Entry 7UIO (electron microscopy, 3.30 A resolution); this record covers chains AA and AB of the 80 polymer chains in the assembly.

[Chain AA]
Name: DNA-directed RNA polymerase II subunit RPB1
Source organism: Saccharomyces cerevisiae S288C
Notes: EC 2.7.7.6
UniProtKB: P04050 (RPB1_YEAST); numbering as in UniProt (aligned over 1-1453)
Chain sequence (1453 residues; numbered 1 to 1453; the number before each row is that of its first residue):
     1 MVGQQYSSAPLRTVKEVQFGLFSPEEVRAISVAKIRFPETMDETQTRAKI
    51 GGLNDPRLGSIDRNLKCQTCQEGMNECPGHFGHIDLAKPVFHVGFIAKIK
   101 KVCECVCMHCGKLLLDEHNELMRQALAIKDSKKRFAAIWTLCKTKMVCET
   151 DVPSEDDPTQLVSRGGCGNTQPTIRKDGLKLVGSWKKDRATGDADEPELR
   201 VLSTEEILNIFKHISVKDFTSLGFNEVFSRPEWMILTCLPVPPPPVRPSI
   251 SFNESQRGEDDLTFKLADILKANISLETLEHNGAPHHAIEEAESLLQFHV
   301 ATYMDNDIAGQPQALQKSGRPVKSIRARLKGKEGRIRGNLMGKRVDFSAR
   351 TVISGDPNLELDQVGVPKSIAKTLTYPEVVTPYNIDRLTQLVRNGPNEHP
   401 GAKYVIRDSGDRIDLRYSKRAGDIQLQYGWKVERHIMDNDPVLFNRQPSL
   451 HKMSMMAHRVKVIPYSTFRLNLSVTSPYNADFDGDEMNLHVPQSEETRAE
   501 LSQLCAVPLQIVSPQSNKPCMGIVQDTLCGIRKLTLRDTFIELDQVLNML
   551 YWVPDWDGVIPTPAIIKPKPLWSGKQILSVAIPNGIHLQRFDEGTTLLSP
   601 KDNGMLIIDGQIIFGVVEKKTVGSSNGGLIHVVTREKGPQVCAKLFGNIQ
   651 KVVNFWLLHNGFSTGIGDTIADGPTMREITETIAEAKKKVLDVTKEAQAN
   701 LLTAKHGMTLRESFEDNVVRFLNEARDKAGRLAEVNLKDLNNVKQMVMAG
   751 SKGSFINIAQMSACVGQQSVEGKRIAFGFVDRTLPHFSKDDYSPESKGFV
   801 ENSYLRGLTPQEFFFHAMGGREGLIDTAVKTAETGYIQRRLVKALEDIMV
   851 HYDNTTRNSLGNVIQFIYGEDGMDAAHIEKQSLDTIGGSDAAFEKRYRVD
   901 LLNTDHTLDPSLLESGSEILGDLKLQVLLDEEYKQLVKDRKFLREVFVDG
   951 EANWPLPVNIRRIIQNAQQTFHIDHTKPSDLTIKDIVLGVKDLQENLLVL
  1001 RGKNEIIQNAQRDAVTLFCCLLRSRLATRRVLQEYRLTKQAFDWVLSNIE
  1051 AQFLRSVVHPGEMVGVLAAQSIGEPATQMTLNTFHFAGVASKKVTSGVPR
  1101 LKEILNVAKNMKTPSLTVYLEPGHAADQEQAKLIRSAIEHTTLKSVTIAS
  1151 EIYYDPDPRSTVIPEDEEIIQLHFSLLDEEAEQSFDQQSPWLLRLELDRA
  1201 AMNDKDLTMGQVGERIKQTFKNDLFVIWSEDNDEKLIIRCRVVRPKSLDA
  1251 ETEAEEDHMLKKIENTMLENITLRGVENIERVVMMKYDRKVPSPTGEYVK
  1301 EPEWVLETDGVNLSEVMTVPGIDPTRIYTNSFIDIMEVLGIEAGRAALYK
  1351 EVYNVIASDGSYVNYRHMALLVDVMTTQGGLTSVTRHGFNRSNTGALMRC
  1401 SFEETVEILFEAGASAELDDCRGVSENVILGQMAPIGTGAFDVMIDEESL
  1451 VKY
Curated features (UniProtKB/Swiss-Prot):
  - region: P248 to D260 (Lid loop), N306 to K323 (Rudder loop), P810 to E822 (Bridging helix)
  - binding site (Zn(2+)): C67, C70, C77, H80, C107, C110, C148, C167
  - binding site (Mg(2+)): D481, D483, D485
  - cross-link (Glycyl lysine isopeptide (Lys-Gly)): K695 (interchain with G-Cter in ubiquitin), K1246 (interchain with G-Cter in ubiquitin), K1350 (interchain with G-Cter in ubiquitin)
  - mutagenesis: K1246 (K1246R: Impairs ubiquitination during transcription stress)

[Chain AB]
Name: DNA-directed RNA polymerase II subunit RPB2
Source organism: Saccharomyces cerevisiae S288C
Notes: EC 2.7.7.6
UniProtKB: P08518 (RPB2_YEAST); numbering as in UniProt (aligned over 1-1224)
Chain sequence (1224 residues; each row starts with the number of its first residue):
     1 MSDLANSEKYYDEDPYGFEDESAPITAEDSWAVISAFFREKGLVSQQLDS
    51 FNQFVDYTLQDIICEDSTLILEQLAQHTTESDNISRKYEISFGKIYVTKP
   101 MVNESDGVTHALYPQEARLRNLTYSSGLFVDVKKRTYEAIDVPGRELKYE
   151 LIAEESEDDSESGKVFIGRLPIMLRSKNCYLSEATESDLYKLKECPFDMG
   201 GYFIINGSEKVLIAQERSAGNIVQVFKKAAPSPISHVAEIRSALEKGSRF
   251 ISTLQVKLYGREGSSARTIKATLPYIKQDIPIVIIFRALGIIPDGEILEH
   301 ICYDVNDWQMLEMLKPCVEDGFVIQDRETALDFIGRRGTALGIKKEKRIQ
   351 YAKDILQKEFLPHITQLEGFESRKAFFLGYMINRLLLCALDRKDQDDRDH
   401 FGKKRLDLAGPLLAQLFKTLFKKLTKDIFRYMQRTVEEAHDFNMKLAINA
   451 KTITSGLKYALATGNWGEQKKAMSSRAGVSQVLNRYTYSSTLSHLRRTNT
   501 PIGRDGKLAKPRQLHNTHWGLVCPAETPEGQACGLVKNLSLMSCISVGTD
   551 PMPIITFLSEWGMEPLEDYVPHQSPDATRVFVNGVWHGVHRNPARLMETL
   601 RTLRRKGDINPEVSMIRDIREKELKIFTDAGRVYRPLFIVEDDESLGHKE
   651 LKVRKGHIAKLMATEYQDIEGGFEDVEEYTWSSLLNEGLVEYIDAEEEES
   701 ILIAMQPEDLEPAEANEENDLDVDPAKRIRVSHHATTFTHCEIHPSMILG
   751 VAASIIPFPDHNQSPRNTYQSAMGKQAMGVFLTNYNVRMDTMANILYYPQ
   801 KPLGTTRAMEYLKFRELPAGQNAIVAIACYSGYNQEDSMIMNQSSIDRGL
   851 FRSLFFRSYMDQEKKYGMSITETFEKPQRTNTLRMKHGTYDKLDDDGLIA
   901 PGVRVSGEDVIIGKTTPISPDEEELGQRTAYHSKRDASTPLRSTENGIVD
   951 QVLVTTNQDGLKFVKVRVRTTKIPQIGDKFASRHGQKGTIGITYRREDMP
  1001 FTAEGIVPDLIINPHAIPSRMTVAHLIECLLSKVAALSGNEGDASPFTDI
  1051 TVEGISKLLREHGYQSRGFEVMYNGHTGKKLMAQIFFGPTYYQRLRHMVD
  1101 DKIHARARGPMQVLTRQPVEGRSRDGGLRFGEMERDCMIAHGAASFLKER
  1151 LMEASDAFRVHICGICGLMTVIAKLNHNQFECKGCDNKIDIYQIHIPYAA
  1201 KLLFQELMAMNITPRLYTDRSRDF
Not modelled in the structure: 1-20, 243-251, 669-677, 713-726

[How chain AA and chain AB interact]
Contacting residue pairs (330; chain AA residue first):
  V2(AA) - A1157(AB)
  V2(AA) - F1158(AB)
  V2(AA) - R1159(AB)
  V2(AA) - H1195(AB)
  Q5(AA) - L1175(AB)
  Y6(AA) - L1175(AB)
  S7(AA) - R1159(AB)
  S7(AA) - H1161(AB)  hydrogen bond
  S7(AA) - L1175(AB)
  S7(AA) - F1180(AB)
  S8(AA) - F1180(AB)
  A9(AA) - H1161(AB)
  A9(AA) - I1191(AB)
  A9(AA) - Q1193(AB)  hydrogen bond (backbone-side chain)
  P10(AA) - I1191(AB)
  P10(AA) - Y1192(AB)  hydrophobic
  P10(AA) - Q1193(AB)  hydrogen bond (backbone-backbone)
  L11(AA) - Q1193(AB)
  L11(AA) - H1195(AB)
  R12(AA) - Y1192(AB)  hydrogen bond
  R12(AA) - Q1193(AB)  hydrogen bond (backbone-backbone)
  R12(AA) - T1218(AB)
  R12(AA) - R1220(AB)
  T13(AA) - T1218(AB)
  T13(AA) - D1219(AB)  hydrogen bond
  V14(AA) - L1216(AB)  hydrophobic
  V14(AA) - Y1217(AB)
  K15(AA) - Y1217(AB)  hydrogen bond (backbone-backbone)
  K15(AA) - D1219(AB)
  E16(AA) - R1215(AB)
  E16(AA) - L1216(AB)
  E16(AA) - Y1217(AB)  hydrogen bond (backbone-backbone)
  E16(AA) - R1222(AB)  salt bridge
  V17(AA) - R1215(AB)
  V17(AA) - L1216(AB)  hydrophobic
  Q18(AA) - T1213(AB)
  Q18(AA) - R1215(AB)  hydrogen bond (backbone-backbone)
  F19(AA) - T1213(AB)
  G20(AA) - I1212(AB)
  G20(AA) - T1213(AB)  hydrogen bond (backbone-side chain)
  L21(AA) - N1211(AB)
  L21(AA) - T1213(AB)
  F22(AA) - M1208(AB)  hydrophobic
  F22(AA) - N1211(AB)  hydrogen bond (backbone-side chain)
  F22(AA) - T1213(AB)
  I30(AA) - T1170(AB)
  T46(AA) - D921(AB)
  D62(AA) - L925(AB)
  N64(AA) - E924(AB)
  N64(AA) - L925(AB)
  N64(AA) - Q927(AB)  hydrogen bond
  L65(AA) - L925(AB)  hydrophobic
  T69(AA) - I1172(AB)
  T69(AA) - K1174(AB)
  C70(AA) - A1173(AB)
  C70(AA) - K1174(AB)
  E72(AA) - L1175(AB)  hydrogen bond (side chain-backbone)
  M74(AA) - R1116(AB)  hydrogen bond (backbone-side chain)
  E76(AA) - R1159(AB)  salt bridge
  E76(AA) - L1175(AB)
  P78(AA) - K1201(AB)  hydrogen bond (backbone-side chain)
  H80(AA) - I1172(AB)
  F81(AA) - Q1205(AB)
  F81(AA) - M1208(AB)  hydrophobic
  H92(AA) - M1210(AB)
  L236(AA) - N1211(AB)
  P240(AA) - M1208(AB)
  P243(AA) - Q1205(AB)
  P245(AA) - L1114(AB)
  P245(AA) - K1201(AB)
  V246(AA) - L1114(AB)
  V246(AA) - Q1205(AB)
  P248(AA) - L1114(AB)
  F252(AA) - R935(AB)
  N253(AA) - R935(AB)
  E254(AA) - I918(AB)
  E254(AA) - E922(AB)
  E254(AA) - E923(AB)
  E254(AA) - E924(AB)
  E254(AA) - R935(AB)
  S255(AA) - E922(AB)  hydrogen bond
  Q256(AA) - Y866(AB)
  Y303(AA) - A1209(AB)
  M304(AA) - M1210(AB)  hydrophobic
  I325(AA) - M1210(AB)  hydrophobic
  R328(AA) - E1206(AB)  salt bridge
  L329(AA) - E1206(AB)
  R335(AA) - L1114(AB)
  R335(AA) - E1206(AB)
  R337(AA) - R1129(AB)  hydrogen bond (backbone-side chain)
  R337(AA) - E1132(AB)  salt bridge
  G338(AA) - R1129(AB)  hydrogen bond (backbone-side chain)
  N339(AA) - T1115(AB)
  N339(AA) - Q1117(AB)  hydrogen bond
  N339(AA) - A1199(AB)
  L340(AA) - A1199(AB)  hydrophobic
  L340(AA) - A1200(AB)
  M341(AA) - E1132(AB)
  M341(AA) - R1135(AB)
  G342(AA) - R1129(AB)  hydrogen bond (backbone-side chain)
  G342(AA) - F1130(AB)
  K343(AA) - Q1117(AB)
  K343(AA) - L1128(AB)
  K343(AA) - R1129(AB)
  K343(AA) - F1130(AB)  hydrogen bond (backbone-backbone)
  K343(AA) - L1151(AB)  hydrogen bond (side chain-backbone)
  K343(AA) - S1155(AB)
  K343(AA) - D1156(AB)  salt bridge
  R344(AA) - P1118(AB)
  R344(AA) - V1119(AB)
  R344(AA) - E1120(AB)
  R344(AA) - L1128(AB)
  R344(AA) - S1155(AB)
  V345(AA) - G1127(AB)
  V345(AA) - L1128(AB)  hydrogen bond (backbone-backbone)
  V345(AA) - R1150(AB)
  V345(AA) - A1154(AB)
  D346(AA) - R1106(AB)  salt bridge
  D346(AA) - A1107(AB)
  D346(AA) - R1108(AB)
  D346(AA) - R1150(AB)  hydrogen bond (backbone-side chain)
  D346(AA) - A1154(AB)  hydrogen bond (backbone-backbone)
  F347(AA) - R1106(AB)  hydrogen bond (backbone-backbone)
  F347(AA) - A1107(AB)  hydrophobic
  F347(AA) - R1150(AB)  hydrogen bond (backbone-side chain)
  S348(AA) - A1105(AB)
  S348(AA) - R1106(AB)  hydrogen bond (backbone-backbone)
  S348(AA) - L1128(AB)
  A349(AA) - H1104(AB)
  A349(AA) - L1128(AB)
  R350(AA) - K1102(AB)
  R350(AA) - I1103(AB)
  R350(AA) - H1104(AB)  hydrogen bond (backbone-backbone)
  R350(AA) - L1128(AB)
  V352(AA) - V1099(AB)  hydrophobic
  G355(AA) - Y833(AB)
  D356(AA) - Y833(AB)  hydrogen bond
  P357(AA) - S831(AB)
  P357(AA) - G832(AB)
  P357(AA) - Y833(AB)
  N358(AA) - Y833(AB)  hydrogen bond
  I370(AA) - I1103(AB)  hydrophobic
  T373(AA) - A1107(AB)
  L374(AA) - R1106(AB)
  R412(AA) - R1108(AB)
  E433(AA) - R1108(AB)  salt bridge
  L443(AA) - F1146(AB)  hydrophobic
  N445(AA) - E1134(AB)
  Q447(AA) - R1129(AB)
  Q447(AA) - E1134(AB)
  P448(AA) - M1133(AB)  hydrophobic
  S449(AA) - M1133(AB)
  S449(AA) - E1134(AB)
  S449(AA) - C1137(AB)  hydrogen bond (backbone-side chain)
  H451(AA) - C1137(AB)  hydrogen bond (backbone-side chain)
  K452(AA) - H1141(AB)
  M455(AA) - E1134(AB)
  M455(AA) - M1138(AB)  hydrophobic
  M455(AA) - H1141(AB)
  Y465(AA) - I976(AB)  hydrophobic
  S466(AA) - Q975(AB)
  S466(AA) - V1099(AB)
  T467(AA) - I976(AB)
  T467(AA) - G977(AB)
  R469(AA) - Y833(AB)
  R469(AA) - I976(AB)
  R469(AA) - G991(AB)  hydrogen bond (side chain-backbone)
  L472(AA) - Q835(AB)
  L472(AA) - E836(AB)
  T475(AA) - E836(AB)  hydrogen bond
  D481(AA) - D837(AB)
  F482(AA) - Q835(AB)
  F482(AA) - E836(AB)  hydrogen bond (backbone-backbone)
  F482(AA) - D837(AB)
  F482(AA) - S838(AB)
  F482(AA) - T989(AB)  hydrogen bond (backbone-side chain)
  D483(AA) - D837(AB)
  D483(AA) - K979(AB)
  D483(AA) - K987(AB)  salt bridge
  D483(AA) - T989(AB)
  G484(AA) - T989(AB)
  E486(AA) - K1102(AB)
  H490(AA) - R1150(AB)
  V491(AA) - R1150(AB)  hydrogen bond (backbone-side chain)
  P492(AA) - E1149(AB)
  Q493(AA) - E1149(AB)  hydrogen bond (backbone-side chain)
  T497(AA) - F1146(AB)
  T497(AA) - E1149(AB)  hydrogen bond
  E500(AA) - A1143(AB)
  E500(AA) - S1145(AB)
  E500(AA) - F1146(AB)  hydrogen bond (side chain-backbone)
  L501(AA) - F1146(AB)  hydrophobic
  L504(AA) - G1142(AB)
  C505(AA) - H1141(AB)
  Q510(AA) - H1141(AB)
  Q525(AA) - E836(AB)
  Q525(AA) - N1013(AB)
  Q525(AA) - H1015(AB)  hydrogen bond (backbone-side chain)
  D526(AA) - C829(AB)  hydrogen bond
  D526(AA) - Q835(AB)
  D526(AA) - N1013(AB)
  D526(AA) - H1015(AB)
  C529(AA) - H1015(AB)
  Q545(AA) - K1079(AB)
  L657(AA) - C829(AB)  hydrophobic
  L658(AA) - S831(AB)
  L658(AA) - N1074(AB)  hydrogen bond (backbone-side chain)
  L658(AA) - L1081(AB)
  H659(AA) - N1074(AB)  hydrogen bond
  H659(AA) - L1081(AB)
  N660(AA) - L1081(AB)
  N660(AA) - M1082(AB)  hydrogen bond (backbone-backbone)
  N660(AA) - A1083(AB)  hydrogen bond (backbone-backbone)
  G661(AA) - A1083(AB)
  F662(AA) - A828(AB)
  F662(AA) - C829(AB)  hydrogen bond (backbone-backbone)
  F662(AA) - I1085(AB)
  S663(AA) - I827(AB)  hydrogen bond (side chain-backbone)
  S663(AA) - P1014(AB)
  S663(AA) - Q1084(AB)
  S663(AA) - I1085(AB)
  S663(AA) - F1086(AB)  hydrogen bond (side chain-backbone)
  T664(AA) - P1014(AB)
  T664(AA) - F1086(AB)
  G665(AA) - F1086(AB)
  I666(AA) - I1027(AB)  hydrophobic
  I666(AA) - V1052(AB)  hydrophobic
  I670(AA) - R1067(AB)
  N742(AA) - F1069(AB)
  M746(AA) - P1014(AB)
  M746(AA) - H1015(AB)
  M746(AA) - P1018(AB)  hydrophobic
  S751(AA) - H1015(AB)  hydrogen bond
  K752(AA) - H1015(AB)
  K752(AA) - P1018(AB)
  K752(AA) - S1019(AB)
  G753(AA) - S1019(AB)
  N757(AA) - P1018(AB)
  N757(AA) - S1019(AB)
  N757(AA) - M1021(AB)
  Q760(AA) - M1021(AB)
  E771(AA) - K510(AB)
  E771(AA) - Q513(AB)  hydrogen bond
  A776(AA) - N516(AB)
  G778(AA) - N516(AB)
  F779(AA) - N516(AB)
  F779(AA) - T517(AB)
  F779(AA) - E699(AB)
  V780(AA) - E699(AB)  hydrogen bond (backbone-side chain)
  R782(AA) - E698(AB)  hydrogen bond (side chain-backbone)
  R782(AA) - E699(AB)  hydrogen bond (side chain-backbone)
  R782(AA) - S700(AB)
  R782(AA) - I701(AB)  hydrogen bond (side chain-backbone)
  R782(AA) - L702(AB)
  T783(AA) - N516(AB)  hydrogen bond (backbone-side chain)
  P785(AA) - I701(AB)
  P785(AA) - L702(AB)
  P785(AA) - I703(AB)  hydrophobic
  H786(AA) - W519(AB)
  H786(AA) - I703(AB)
  H786(AA) - M705(AB)
  H786(AA) - E742(AB)  salt bridge
  F787(AA) - L702(AB)
  F787(AA) - H733(AB)
  E801(AA) - I729(AB)
  N802(AA) - R728(AB)
  N802(AA) - I729(AB)  hydrogen bond (side chain-backbone)
  Y804(AA) - H761(AB)
  Y804(AA) - M1021(AB)  hydrophobic
  L805(AA) - H761(AB)
  L805(AA) - V1052(AB)  hydrophobic
  R806(AA) - K727(AB)  hydrogen bond (side chain-backbone)
  R806(AA) - R728(AB)
  R806(AA) - H761(AB)
  G807(AA) - R728(AB)
  L808(AA) - R728(AB)  hydrogen bond (backbone-side chain)
  L808(AA) - D760(AB)
  L808(AA) - F1047(AB)
  T809(AA) - R730(AB)
  P810(AA) - W519(AB)  hydrophobic
  P810(AA) - M705(AB)  hydrophobic
  P810(AA) - R730(AB)
  P810(AA) - P745(AB)  hydrophobic
  P810(AA) - F1047(AB)  hydrophobic
  Q811(AA) - M705(AB)  hydrogen bond
  Q811(AA) - R730(AB)  hydrogen bond
  F813(AA) - F1047(AB)  hydrophobic
  F814(AA) - L514(AB)  hydrophobic
  F814(AA) - W519(AB)  hydrophobic
  H816(AA) - S764(AB)  hydrogen bond (backbone-side chain)
  M818(AA) - L514(AB)  hydrophobic
  G820(AA) - S764(AB)
  R821(AA) - R512(AB)  hydrogen bond (side chain-backbone)
  R821(AA) - L514(AB)
  R821(AA) - P524(AB)
  R821(AA) - G534(AB)
  E822(AA) - Q513(AB)  hydrogen bond
  L824(AA) - T768(AB)
  I825(AA) - R512(AB)
  I825(AA) - Q513(AB)
  A828(AA) - G530(AB)
  A828(AA) - Q531(AB)
  E833(AA) - K507(AB)  salt bridge
  R839(AA) - E1132(AB)  salt bridge
  K843(AA) - R1135(AB)
  E846(AA) - R1135(AB)  salt bridge
  M1063(AA) - I1139(AB)
  V1066(AA) - D1136(AB)
  Q1070(AA) - C1137(AB)
  Q1070(AA) - A1140(AB)
  N1265(AA) - S265(AB)  hydrogen bond
  L1409(AA) - L1207(AB)  hydrophobic
  F1410(AA) - M1210(AB)  hydrophobic
  F1410(AA) - I1212(AB)  hydrophobic
  V1424(AA) - I1139(AB)  hydrophobic
  V1428(AA) - L1151(AB)  hydrophobic
  I1429(AA) - P1197(AB)
  I1429(AA) - A1200(AB)
  L1430(AA) - H1195(AB)
  L1430(AA) - P1197(AB)
  G1431(AA) - M1152(AB)
  G1431(AA) - P1197(AB)
  Q1432(AA) - K1148(AB)
  M1433(AA) - A1144(AB)  hydrophobic
  A1434(AA) - A1144(AB)
  I1436(AA) - I1139(AB)
  I1436(AA) - G1142(AB)
  I1436(AA) - A1144(AB)
  T1438(AA) - G1142(AB)  hydrogen bond (backbone-backbone)
  T1438(AA) - A1144(AB)
Other interface residues (no listed pair), chain AA (208 interface residues in all): M1, G3, E26, A29, N75, G79, F228, W233, P242, I336, T351, S354, S369, A480, N488, S494, E496, T527, N654, G667, D668, M761, I775, L784, S788, E795, A817, V829, V842, E1264, G1413, G1437, G1439
Other interface residues (no listed pair), chain AB (190 interface residues in all): H400, H515, H518, T527, C533, V731, A735, I748, L749, P759, N762, Q763, N767, Y769, Y830, R928, G988, I990, I1017, V1023, L1026, H1076, T1077, K1080, D1100, V1113, G1131, L1147, N1176, K1183, G1184, I1194, I1196, Y1198, L1202, L1203, F1204, P1214

[Summary]
208 residues of chain AA face 190 of chain AB across their interface; the contacts include 67 hydrogen bonds
and 12 salt bridges. Polar pairs include E16(AA)-R1222(AB), E76(AA)-R1159(AB) and R328(AA)-E1206(AB). UniProt
lists 8 Zn2+-binding residues, 3 Mg2+-binding residues and one mutagenesis site on chain AA.
Chain AA is DNA-directed RNA polymerase II subunit RPB1 and chain AB is DNA-directed RNA polymerase II subunit
RPB2, both from Saccharomyces cerevisiae S288C; the structure, Mediator-PIC Early (Composite Model), was
determined by electron microscopy (same publication as 7UI9, 7UIC, 7UIF, 7UIG, 7UIK and 7UIL).
